PDB entry 5TS0 | X-ray diffraction, 2.85 A resolution | chains V and W of the 28 polymer chains in the assembly

# Chain V (and W)
Protein: Proteasome subunit beta
From: Mycobacterium tuberculosis
Notes: EC 3.4.25.1; chain W of this document is another copy of the same molecule, construct and numbering; everything in this record applies to it too
UniProtKB: A5U4D6 (PSB_MYCTA); residues 1-234 here correspond to UniProt positions 58-291 (UniProt number = residue number + 57)
Sequence (240 residues; each row starts with the number of its first residue):
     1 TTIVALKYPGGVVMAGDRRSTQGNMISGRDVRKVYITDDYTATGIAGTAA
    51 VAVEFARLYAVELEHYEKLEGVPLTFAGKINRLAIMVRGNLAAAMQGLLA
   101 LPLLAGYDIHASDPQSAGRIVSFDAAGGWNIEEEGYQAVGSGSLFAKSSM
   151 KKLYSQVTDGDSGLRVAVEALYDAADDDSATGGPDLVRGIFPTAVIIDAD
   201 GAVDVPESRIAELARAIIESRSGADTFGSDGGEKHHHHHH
Disordered / not traced: 224-240
Sequence notes: expression tag (235-240)
Curated features (UniProtKB/Swiss-Prot):
  - active site: Thr-1 (Nucleophile)
Residues lining bound ligands:
  - 7J1 ((2S)-N-{(2S)-3-methoxy-1-[(naphthalen-1-ylmethyl)amino]-1-oxopropan-2-yl}-4-oxo-2-[(3-phenylpropanoyl)amino]-4-(1H-pyrrol-1-yl)butanamide (non-preferred name)), molecule 1: Thr-1, Arg-19, Ser-20, Thr-21, Gln-22, Ser-27, Val-31, Arg-32, Lys-33, Tyr-35, Ile-45, Ala-46, Gly-47, Thr-48, Ala-49, Ala-52, Val-53, Leu-98
  - 7J1, molecule 2: Leu-91, Ser-122, Phe-123, Asp-124, Ala-125, Ala-126, Gly-128, Trp-129, Asn-130
What the authors report for this chain:
  - binding site for 7J1: Ser-20, Thr-21, Gln-22, Ser-27, Gly-47, Ala-49, Leu-91, Met-95, Leu-98, Asp-124, Ala-125, Ala-126
  - catalytic residues: Thr-1 (citing earlier work)
  - specificity-determining residues: Ser-20, Gln-22, Ser-27, Ala-125 (proposed by the authors, not directly observed)

# Interface between chain V and chain W
Pairs across the interface - 13 pairs, chain V then chain W:
  Met-25(V) / Leu-144(W)  hydrophobic
  Arg-29(V) / Glu-134(W)  salt bridge
  Asp-30(V) / Asn-130(W)
  Asp-30(V) / Ile-131(W)
  Asp-30(V) / Glu-133(W)
  Val-31(V) / Asn-130(W)
  Arg-32(V) / Glu-133(W)  salt bridge
  Ala-50(V) / Ala-126(W)
  Ala-50(V) / Gly-127(W)
  Ala-50(V) / Gly-128(W)
  Arg-57(V) / Asn-81(W)
  Leu-98(V) / Arg-88(W)
  Arg-188(V) / Glu-134(W)  salt bridge
Also at the interface, not in a pair above, chain V (11 interface residues in all): Arg-18, Val-53
Also at the interface, not in a pair above, chain W (13 interface residues in all): Leu-91, Trp-129, Glu-132

# Overview
11 residues of chain V and 13 residues of chain W are in contact; the contacts include 3 salt bridges. Among
the polar pairs are Arg-29(V)/Glu-134(W), Arg-32(V)/Glu-133(W) and Arg-188(V)/Glu-134(W). Bound to chain V:
compound 7J1. From the paper: the catalytic residue Thr-1(V); a binding site for 7J1 at Ser-20(V), Thr-21(V)
and Gln-22(V) among others.
Both chains are Proteasome subunit beta (Mycobacterium tuberculosis). Entry 5TS0 (Structure of Mycobacterium
tuberculosis proteasome in complex with N,C-capped dipeptide PKS2208) was determined by X-ray diffraction
together with 5THO, 5TRG, 5TRR, 5TRS and 5TRY from the same study.
